Entry 5TV3 (X-ray diffraction, 2.90 A resolution); this record covers chains A and B.

# Chain A (and B)
Protein: Alpha-carbonic anhydrase
Source organism: Helicobacter pylori (strain ATCC 700392 / 26695)
Notes: EC 4.2.1.1; chain B of this document is another copy of the same molecule, construct and numbering; everything in this record applies to it too
Reference sequence: A0A0M3KL20 (A0A0M3KL20_HELPY); residues 14-247 here correspond to UniProt positions 1-234 (UniProt number = residue number - 13)
Sequence (234 residues; row label = number of the first residue in the row):
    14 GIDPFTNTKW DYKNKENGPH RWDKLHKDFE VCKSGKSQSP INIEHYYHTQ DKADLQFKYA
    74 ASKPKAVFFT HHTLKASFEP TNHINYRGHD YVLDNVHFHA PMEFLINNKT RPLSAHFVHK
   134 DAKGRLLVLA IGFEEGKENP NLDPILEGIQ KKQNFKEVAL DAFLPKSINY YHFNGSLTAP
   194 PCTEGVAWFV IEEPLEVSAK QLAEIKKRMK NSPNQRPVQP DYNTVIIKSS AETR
Unresolved in the structure: 14-21 (chain B: 14-21, 63-66, 162-165)
Disulfides: C45-C195
Bound ions: Zn2+: H110, H112, H129 (together with 7L3)
Ligand contacts: 7L3: K88, D107, N108, H110, H112, E116, H129, V131, K133, L139, V141, L190, T191, A192, P193, P194, W201

# Chain A / chain B interface
Contacting residue pairs (43):
  K49(A) - E197(B)
  K49(A) - G198(B)
  S50(A) - S50(B)
  Y60(A) - I240(B)
  H61(A) - T62(B)  hydrogen bond (backbone-side chain)
  T62(A) - H61(B)  hydrogen bond (side chain-backbone)
  Q63(A) - H61(B)
  K65(A) - H58(B)
  D67(A) - Y60(B)  hydrogen bond
  Y99(A) - Y60(B)  hydrogen bond
  R100(A) - H58(B)
  R100(A) - N236(B)
  H102(A) - N236(B)
  Y104(A) - N236(B)
  R138(A) - Y235(B)
  R138(A) - N236(B)
  H185(A) - V238(B)
  F186(A) - V238(B)  hydrophobic
  N187(A) - Y235(B)
  N187(A) - N236(B)  hydrogen bond (side chain-backbone)
  N187(A) - T237(B)
  N187(A) - V238(B)  hydrogen bond (side chain-backbone)
  E197(A) - E197(B)
  D234(A) - R100(B)  salt bridge
  D234(A) - K136(B)
  D234(A) - R138(B)  hydrogen bond (backbone-side chain)
  Y235(A) - R138(B)
  Y235(A) - N187(B)
  Y235(A) - G198(B)
  N236(A) - Y99(B)
  N236(A) - R100(B)
  N236(A) - Y104(B)  hydrogen bond
  N236(A) - R138(B)  hydrogen bond
  N236(A) - N187(B)  hydrogen bond (backbone-side chain)
  N236(A) - A200(B)
  T237(A) - R100(B)  hydrogen bond (backbone-side chain)
  T237(A) - N187(B)
  V238(A) - H185(B)
  V238(A) - F186(B)  hydrophobic
  V238(A) - N187(B)  hydrogen bond (backbone-side chain)
  V238(A) - V238(B)
  V238(A) - I240(B)  hydrophobic
  I240(A) - Y60(B)  hydrophobic
Also at the interface, not in a pair above, chain A (26 interface residues in all): H58, K136, G198
Also at the interface, not in a pair above, chain B (23 interface residues in all): K49, L139

# In short
26 residues of chain A face 23 of chain B across their interface; the contacts include 12 hydrogen bonds and 1
salt bridge. Among the polar pairs are D234(A)-R100(B), H61(A)-T62(B) and D67(A)-Y60(B). Chain A binds 7L3.
H110(A), H112(A) and H129(A) coordinate Zn2+.
Chain A and chain B are both Alpha-carbonic anhydrase (Helicobacter pylori (strain ATCC 700392 / 26695)); the
structure, Crystal structure of the complex of Helicobacter pylori alpha-carbonic anhydrase with
(E)-5-(((4-(tert-butyl)phenyl)sulfonyl)imino)-4-methyl-4,5-dihydro-1,3,4-thiadiazole-2-sulfonamide, was
determined by X-ray diffraction together with 5TT3 and 5TUO from the same study.
